PDB entry 5TJR | X-ray diffraction, 2.95 A resolution | chains A and F of the 6 polymer chains in the assembly

== Chain A (and F) ==
Name: Methylmalonate-semialdehyde dehydrogenase
Source organism: Pseudomonas sp. AAC
Notes: chain F of this document is another copy of the same molecule, construct and numbering; everything in this record applies to it too
Reference sequence: A0A081YAY7 (A0A081YAY7_9PSED); residue numbers follow UniProt; this construct covers 1-498
Sequence (531 residues; row label = number of the first residue in the row; numbers below 1 keep their minus sign (Met-32 is residue -32)):
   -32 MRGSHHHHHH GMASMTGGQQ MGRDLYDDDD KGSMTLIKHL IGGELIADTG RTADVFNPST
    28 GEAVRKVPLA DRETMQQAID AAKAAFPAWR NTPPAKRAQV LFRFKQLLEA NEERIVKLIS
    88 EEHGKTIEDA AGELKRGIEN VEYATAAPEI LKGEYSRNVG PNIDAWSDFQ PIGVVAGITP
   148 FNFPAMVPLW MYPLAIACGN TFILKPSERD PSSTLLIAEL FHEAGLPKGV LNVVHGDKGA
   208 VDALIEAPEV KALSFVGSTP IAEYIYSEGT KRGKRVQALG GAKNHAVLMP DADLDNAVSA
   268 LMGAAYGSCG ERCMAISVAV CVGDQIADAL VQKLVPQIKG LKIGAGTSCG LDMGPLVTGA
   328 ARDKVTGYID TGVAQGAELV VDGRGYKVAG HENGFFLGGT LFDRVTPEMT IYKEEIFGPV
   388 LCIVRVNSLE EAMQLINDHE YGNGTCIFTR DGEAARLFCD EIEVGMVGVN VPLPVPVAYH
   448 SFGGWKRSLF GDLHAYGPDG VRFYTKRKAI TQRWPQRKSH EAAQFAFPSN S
Unresolved in the structure: -32 to 0, 275-277, 308-326, 352-363, 495-498 (chain F: -32 to 0, 274-279, 308-328, 352-364, 495-498)
Differences from the reference sequence: initiating methionine (-32); expression tag (-31 to 0)
Small-molecule neighbours: ADP (adenosine-5'-diphosphate): Ile145, Thr146, Pro147, Phe148, Asn149, Lys172, Pro173, Ser174, Glu175, Arg176, Gly203, Asp204, Lys205, Val208, Phe222, Gly224, Ser225, Ile228, Tyr231

== How chain A and chain F interact ==
Residue-residue contacts - 86 pairs, chain A then chain F:
  Arg57(A) - Asp427(F)
  Arg57(A) - Glu428(F)  salt bridge
  Asn58(A) - Arg423(F)
  Gln137(A) - Cys426(F)  hydrogen bond (side chain-backbone)
  Gln137(A) - Asp427(F)  hydrogen bond (side chain-backbone)
  Lys218(A) - Glu430(F)  salt bridge
  Tyr233(A) - Tyr233(F)
  Thr237(A) - Tyr233(F)
  Asp260(A) - Pro482(F)
  Asn263(A) - Arg480(F)
  Thr416(A) - Trp481(F)
  Arg417(A) - Trp481(F)
  Arg417(A) - Pro482(F)  hydrogen bond (side chain-backbone)
  Arg417(A) - Arg484(F)
  Asp418(A) - Trp481(F)
  Gly419(A) - Trp481(F)
  Ala422(A) - Trp481(F)  hydrophobic
  Cys426(A) - Gln137(F)  hydrogen bond (backbone-side chain)
  Cys426(A) - Lys475(F)  hydrogen bond (backbone-side chain)
  Cys426(A) - Ile477(F)  hydrophobic
  Asp427(A) - Arg57(F)
  Asp427(A) - Gln137(F)
  Asp427(A) - Lys473(F)  hydrogen bond (backbone-side chain)
  Asp427(A) - Lys475(F)
  Glu428(A) - Arg57(F)  salt bridge
  Ile429(A) - Lys473(F)  hydrogen bond (backbone-side chain)
  Ile429(A) - Lys475(F)  hydrogen bond (backbone-side chain)
  Glu430(A) - Lys218(F)  salt bridge
  Val431(A) - Lys475(F)
  Gly432(A) - Arg474(F)
  Gly432(A) - Lys475(F)
  Gly432(A) - Ala476(F)  hydrogen bond (backbone-backbone)
  Met433(A) - Ala476(F)
  Val434(A) - Ala476(F)  hydrogen bond (backbone-backbone)
  Val434(A) - Ile477(F)  hydrophobic
  Val434(A) - Thr478(F)  hydrogen bond (backbone-backbone)
  Gly435(A) - Thr478(F)
  Val436(A) - Thr478(F)  hydrogen bond (backbone-backbone)
  Val436(A) - Gln479(F)
  Val436(A) - Arg480(F)  hydrogen bond (backbone-backbone)
  Asn437(A) - Arg480(F)  hydrogen bond (side chain-backbone)
  Asn437(A) - Trp481(F)
  Asn437(A) - Pro482(F)
  Val438(A) - Thr478(F)
  Leu440(A) - Thr478(F)
  Gly451(A) - Trp452(F)
  Trp452(A) - Gly451(F)
  Tyr463(A) - Arg474(F)
  Tyr463(A) - Ala476(F)
  Arg469(A) - Arg469(F)
  Lys473(A) - Asp427(F)  hydrogen bond (side chain-backbone)
  Lys473(A) - Glu428(F)
  Lys473(A) - Ile429(F)  hydrogen bond (side chain-backbone)
  Arg474(A) - Gly432(F)
  Arg474(A) - Ala462(F)  hydrogen bond (side chain-backbone)
  Arg474(A) - Tyr463(F)
  Lys475(A) - Cys426(F)  hydrogen bond (side chain-backbone)
  Lys475(A) - Ile429(F)  hydrogen bond (side chain-backbone)
  Lys475(A) - Glu430(F)
  Lys475(A) - Val431(F)  hydrogen bond (side chain-backbone)
  Lys475(A) - Gly432(F)
  Lys475(A) - Val434(F)
  Ala476(A) - Gly432(F)  hydrogen bond (backbone-backbone)
  Ala476(A) - Met433(F)
  Ala476(A) - Val434(F)  hydrogen bond (backbone-backbone)
  Ile477(A) - Cys426(F)  hydrophobic
  Ile477(A) - Val434(F)
  Thr478(A) - Val434(F)  hydrogen bond (backbone-backbone)
  Thr478(A) - Gly435(F)
  Thr478(A) - Val436(F)  hydrogen bond (backbone-backbone)
  Thr478(A) - Val438(F)
  Thr478(A) - Leu440(F)
  Gln479(A) - Val436(F)
  Arg480(A) - Asn263(F)
  Arg480(A) - Val436(F)  hydrogen bond (backbone-backbone)
  Arg480(A) - Asn437(F)  hydrogen bond (backbone-side chain)
  Arg480(A) - Val438(F)
  Trp481(A) - Thr416(F)
  Trp481(A) - Arg417(F)
  Trp481(A) - Asp418(F)
  Trp481(A) - Gly419(F)
  Trp481(A) - Ala422(F)  hydrophobic
  Trp481(A) - Asn437(F)
  Pro482(A) - Arg417(F)  hydrogen bond (backbone-side chain)
  Pro482(A) - Asn437(F)
  Arg484(A) - Arg417(F)
Other interface residues (no listed pair), chain A (49 interface residues in all): Ile130, Arg242, Arg423, Gly450, Lys453, Ala462, Gln483
Other interface residues (no listed pair), chain F (49 interface residues in all): Asn58, Ile130, Thr237, Asp260, Gly450, Lys453, Asp466, Gln483

== Overview ==
The chain A/chain F interface involves 49 residues from each chain, with 27 hydrogen bonds and 4 salt bridges.
Among the polar pairs are Arg57(A)-Glu428(F), Lys218(A)-Glu430(F) and Gln137(A)-Cys426(F). Ligands of chain A:
ADP.
Both chains are Methylmalonate-semialdehyde dehydrogenase (Pseudomonas sp. AAC). Entry 5TJR (X-ray Crystal
structure of a methylmalonate semialdehyde dehydrogenase from Pseudomonas sp. AAC) was determined by X-ray
diffraction together with 5TTJ and 5TTK from the same study.
